PDB entry 8IHX | X-ray diffraction, 1.60 A resolution | chain A

Chain A:
Protein: Endoglucanase
Organism: Eisenia fetida
Reference sequence: I2FI81 (I2FI81_EISFE); numbering as in UniProt (aligned over 22-456)
Amino-acid sequence (462 residues; each row starts with the number of its first residue):
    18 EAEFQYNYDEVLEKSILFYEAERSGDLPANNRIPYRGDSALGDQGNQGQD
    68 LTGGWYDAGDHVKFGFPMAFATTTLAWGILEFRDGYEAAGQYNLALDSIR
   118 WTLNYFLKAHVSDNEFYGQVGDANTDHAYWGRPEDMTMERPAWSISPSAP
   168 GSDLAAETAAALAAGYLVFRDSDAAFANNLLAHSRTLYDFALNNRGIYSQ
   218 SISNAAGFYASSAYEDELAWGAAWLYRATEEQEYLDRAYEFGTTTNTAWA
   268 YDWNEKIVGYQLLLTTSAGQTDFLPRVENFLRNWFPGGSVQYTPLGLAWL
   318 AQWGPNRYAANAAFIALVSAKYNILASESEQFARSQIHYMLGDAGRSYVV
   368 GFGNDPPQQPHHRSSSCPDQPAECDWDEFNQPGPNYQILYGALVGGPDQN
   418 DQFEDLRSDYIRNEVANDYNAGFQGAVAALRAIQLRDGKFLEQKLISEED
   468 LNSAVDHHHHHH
Not modelled in the structure: 18-22, 455-479
Cystine bridges: C384-C391
Construct notes: expression tag (18-21, 457-479); engineered mutation D372 (Asn in I2FI81)
Bound ions: Na+ near D43 (its only coordinating residue here); Ca2+: A230, D233, E234, N271; Mg2+: D386, Q404

In short:
The Ca2+ site is built by A230, D233, E234 and N271. D386 and Q404 coordinate Mg2+.
Chain A is Endoglucanase (Eisenia fetida); the structure, X-ray crystal structure of N372D mutant of
endo-1,4-beta glucanase from Eisenia fetida, was determined by X-ray diffraction together with 8IHW and 8IHY
from the same study.
